Entry 5TB5 (X-ray diffraction, 2.00 A resolution); this record covers chains A and B.

# Chain A
Protein: GTPase KRas
From: Homo sapiens
UniProtKB: P01116 (RASK_HUMAN), isoform P01116-2; numbering as in UniProt (aligned over 2-185)
Chain sequence (185 residues; row label = number of the first residue in the row):
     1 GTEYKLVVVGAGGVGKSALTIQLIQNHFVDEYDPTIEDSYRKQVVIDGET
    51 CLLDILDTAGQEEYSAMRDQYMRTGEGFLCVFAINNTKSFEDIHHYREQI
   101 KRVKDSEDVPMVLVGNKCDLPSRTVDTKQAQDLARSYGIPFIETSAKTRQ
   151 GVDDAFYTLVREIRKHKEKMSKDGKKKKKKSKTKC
Unresolved in the structure: 29-37, 174-176
Construct notes: expression tag (1)
Modified residues: C185 (O-methylcysteine; CMT)
Glycans and other covalent adducts: farnesyl (FAR) linked to C185
Small-molecule neighbours: GDP (guanosine-5'-diphosphate): A11, G12, G13, V14, G15, K16, S17, A18, F28, D57, A59, N116, K117, D119, L120, S145, A146, K147
Curated features (UniProtKB/Swiss-Prot):
  - motif: Y32 to Y40 (Effector region)
  - binding site (GTP): G10 to A18, V29 to T35, A59, G60, N116 to D119
  - modified residue: T2 (N-acetylthreonine), K104 (N6-acetyllysine)
  - lipidation (N6-palmitoyl lysine): K182, K184
  - glycosylation: T35 (Microbial infection: O-linked (Glc) threonine)
  - natural variant: K5 (K5E: In NS3; K5N: In GASC), G10 (G10GG: In AML), G12 (G12A: In colorectal cancer samples; G12C: In lung carcinoma; G12D: In GASC, JMML and SFM; G12R: In lung cancer and bladder cancer; G12S: In GASC and JMML; G12V: In GASC), G13 (G13D: In GASC, JMML and OES; G13R: In pylocytic astrocytoma), V14 (V14I: In NS3), L19 (L19F: In OES), Q22 (Q22E: In CFC2; Q22R: In NS3), P34 (P34L: In NS3; P34Q: In NS3; P34R: In CFC2), I36 (I36M: In NS3), T58 (T58I: In NS3), A59 (A59T: In GASC), G60 (G60R: In CFC2; G60S: In NS3), 8 further natural variant entries in UniProt
  - mutagenesis: D38 (D38A: Decreased interaction with MAPKAP1/SIN1), Y40 (Y40A: Decreased interaction with MAPKAP1/SIN1), Q61 (Q61L: Promotes GTP binding)
What the authors report for this chain:
  - mutagenesis - S181A, S181A/K182A/T183A/K184A, S181E, T183A/K184E: decreased binding to Retinal rod rhodopsin-sensitive cGMP 3', 5'-cyclic phosphodiesterase subunit delta (chain B)
  - conformationally variable residues (order/disorder transition): K172 to K176
  - specificity-determining residues: T183 (proposed by the authors, not directly observed)

# Chain B
Protein: Retinal rod rhodopsin-sensitive cGMP 3', 5'-cyclic phosphodiesterase subunit delta
From: Homo sapiens
UniProtKB: O43924 (PDE6D_HUMAN); residue numbers follow UniProt; this construct covers 1-150
Chain sequence (150 residues; numbered 1 to 150; the number before each row is that of its first residue):
     1 MSAKDERAREILRGFKLNWMNLRDAETGKILWQGTEDLSVPGVEHEARVP
    51 KKILKCKAVSRELNFSSTEQMEKFRLEQKVYFKGQCLEEWFFEFGFVIPN
   101 STNTWQSLIEAAPESQMMPASVLTGNVIIETKFFDDDLLVSTSRVRLFYV
Small-molecule neighbours: farnesyl (FAR): F15, L17, M20, L22, W32, L38, S39, A47, V49, R61, L63, L76, Q78, T131, F133, S143, V145, L147
Curated features (UniProtKB/Swiss-Prot):
  - region: R144 to V150 (Required for association with membranes)
What the authors report for this chain:
  - binding site for farnesyl: F133
  - mutagenesis - F15A, M20A, W32A, W90A, Q116A, I129A, F133A: unchanged binding to GTPase KRas (chain A)
  - conformationally variable residues (side-chain flip): W90, F133

# How chain A and chain B interact
Contacting residue pairs (34):
  K179(A) with W90(B)
  K180(A) with W90(B); E110(B), salt bridge; A111(B); A112(B)
  S181(A) with E88(B), hydrogen bond; W90(B); I109(B); E110(B), hydrogen bond (backbone-backbone); A111(B); A112(B), hydrogen bond (backbone-backbone)
  K182(A) with L54(B); E88(B), hydrogen bond (backbone-side chain); A112(B); Q116(B); M118(B); L123(B)
  T183(A) with I53(B); L54(B); V80(B); E88(B), hydrogen bond; Y149(B), hydrogen bond (backbone-side chain)
  K184(A) with I53(B), hydrogen bond (side chain-backbone); L54(B), hydrogen bond (side chain-backbone); C56(B), hydrogen bond (side chain-backbone); V59(B); I109(B); A111(B)
  C185(A) with R61(B); Q78(B); W90(B); I109(B); I129(B); L147(B)
Interface residues without a listed pair, chain B (25 interface residues in all): L22, K55, K57, L87, F92, V127
Interface features reported in the paper:
  - pairs named by the authors: K180(A)-W90(B) (hydrophobic contact), K180(A)-E110(B) (hydrophobic contact), K180(A)-A111(B) (hydrophobic contact), K180(A)-A112(B) (hydrophobic contact), S181(A)-E88(B) (hydrogen bond), S181(A)-E110(B) (backbone contact), S181(A)-A112(B) (backbone contact), K182(A)-E88(B) (backbone contact), T183(A)-E88(B) (hydrogen bond), T183(A)-Y149(B) (hydrogen bond), K184(A)-I53(B) (hydrogen bond), K184(A)-L54(B) (hydrogen bond), K184(A)-C56(B) (hydrogen bond)
  - interface residues, chain A: S181(A), K182(A), T183(A), K184(A)
  - hot spots on chain A (mutagenesis) - S181E: decreased binding to Retinal rod rhodopsin-sensitive cGMP 3', 5'-cyclic phosphodiesterase subunit delta (chain B)
  - interface residues, chain B: R61(B), Q78(B), W90(B), F92(B), I109(B)
  - hot spots on chain B (mutagenesis) - E88A: decreased binding to GTPase KRas (chain A)

# Overview
7 residues of chain A face 25 of chain B across their interface, with 9 hydrogen bonds and 1 salt bridge.
Among the polar pairs are K180(A)-E110(B), S181(A)-E88(B) and K182(A)-E88(B). The paper describes hydrophobic
contacts between K180(A) and W90(B), K180(A) and E110(B) and K180(A) and A111(B) among others; hydrogen bonds
between S181(A) and E88(B), T183(A) and E88(B) and T183(A) and Y149(B) among others; backbone contacts between
S181(A) and E110(B), S181(A) and A112(B) and K182(A) and E88(B). The paper reports a binding site for farnesyl
at F133(B); S181A, S181A/K182A/T183A/K184A and S181E of chain A, among others, reduce binding to Retinal rod
rhodopsin-sensitive cGMP 3', 5'-cyclic phosphodiesterase subunit delta (chain B); 12 substitutions were tested
in all.
Here chain A is GTPase KRas and chain B is Retinal rod rhodopsin-sensitive cGMP 3', 5'-cyclic
phosphodiesterase subunit delta, both from Homo sapiens. Entry 5TB5 (Crystal structure of full-length
farnesylated and methylated KRAS4b in complex with PDE-delta (crystal form I - ...) was determined by X-ray
diffraction.
